1QQJ - chains A and B; structure by X-ray diffraction, 1.55 A resolution.

[Chain A (and B)]
Protein: Fumarylacetoacetate hydrolase
From: Mus musculus
Notes: EC 3.7.1.2; chain B of this document is another copy of the same molecule, construct and numbering; everything in this record applies to it too
UniProtKB: P35505 (FAAA_MOUSE); numbering as in UniProt (aligned over 1-419)
Amino-acid sequence (419 residues; each row starts with the number of its first residue):
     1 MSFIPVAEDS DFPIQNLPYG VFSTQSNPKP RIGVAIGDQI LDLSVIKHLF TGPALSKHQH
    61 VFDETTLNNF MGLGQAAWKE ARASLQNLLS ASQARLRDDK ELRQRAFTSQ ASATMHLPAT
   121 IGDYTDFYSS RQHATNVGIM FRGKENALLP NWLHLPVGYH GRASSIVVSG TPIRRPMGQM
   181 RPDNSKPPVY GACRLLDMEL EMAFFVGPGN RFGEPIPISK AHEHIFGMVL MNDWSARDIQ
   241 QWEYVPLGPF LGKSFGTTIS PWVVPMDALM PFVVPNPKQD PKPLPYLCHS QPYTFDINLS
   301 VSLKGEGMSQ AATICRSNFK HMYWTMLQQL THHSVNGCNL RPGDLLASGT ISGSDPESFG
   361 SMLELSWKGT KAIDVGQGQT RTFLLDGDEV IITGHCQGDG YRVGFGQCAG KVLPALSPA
Disordered / not traced: 417-419
UniProt features mapped onto this chain:
  - active site: His133 (Proton acceptor)
  - binding site (Ca(2+)): Asp126, Glu199, Glu201, Asp233
  - binding site (substrate): Tyr128, Arg142, Gln240, Tyr244, Thr350
  - binding site (Mg(2+)): Asp233, Lys253, Thr257
  - modified residue: Ser2 (N-acetylserine), Ser84 (Phosphoserine), Ser92 (Phosphoserine), Ser309 (Phosphoserine), Ser417 (Phosphoserine)
  - mutagenesis: Glu201 (E201G: Decrease in activity)
Metal / ion sites: Ca2+: Asp126, Glu199, Glu201, Asp233
What the authors report for this chain:
  - binding site for cacodylate ion: His133, Gln240
  - binding site for acetate ion: Arg142
  - catalytic residues: His133, Arg142, Glu199, Arg237, Gln240, Lys253, Glu364 (proposed by the authors, not directly observed)
  - specificity-determining residues: Tyr128, Arg142, Tyr244 (proposed by the authors, not directly observed)
  - mutagenesis - E201G: abolished catalytic activity
  - mutagenesis - E201G: unchanged stability
  - disease-associated variants - D233V (citing earlier work)
  - disease-associated variants - N16I, A134D, G158D, C193R, G207D, W234G, P249T, P261L, G337S, P342L, G369V (proposed by the authors, not directly observed)
  - disease-associated variants - D233V: decreased catalytic activity (proposed by the authors, not directly observed)

[Chain A / chain B interface]
Contacting residue pairs - 125 pairs, chain A then chain B:
  Gly122(A) with Gly122(B)
  Asp123(A) with Arg162(B), salt bridge; Ala163(B), hydrogen bond (side chain-backbone); Ser164(B), hydrogen bond (side chain-backbone)
  Thr125(A) with Arg162(B); Phe250(B)
  Tyr128(A) with Leu247(B), hydrophobic
  Leu149(A) with Val245(B), hydrophobic; Pro246(B)
  Pro150(A) with Trp242(B)
  Asn151(A) with Trp242(B), hydrogen bond (side chain-backbone); Glu243(B), hydrogen bond (side chain-backbone); Val245(B), hydrogen bond (side chain-backbone)
  His154(A) with Gln179(B), hydrogen bond (backbone-side chain); Pro188(B); Trp242(B)
  Leu155(A) with Gln179(B); Trp242(B)
  Val157(A) with Leu247(B), hydrophobic
  Gly158(A) with Phe250(B)
  Tyr159(A) with Leu247(B); Phe250(B), hydrophobic
  His160(A) with His160(B), hydrogen bond (backbone-side chain); Gly161(B); Arg162(B); Pro249(B); Phe250(B); Ser254(B)
  Gly161(A) with His160(B)
  Arg162(A) with Asp123(B), salt bridge; Thr125(B); His160(B); His333(B); Cys338(B), hydrogen bond; Asn339(B), hydrogen bond (side chain-backbone); Leu340(B); Asp344(B), salt bridge
  Ala163(A) with Asp123(B), hydrogen bond (backbone-side chain)
  Ser164(A) with Asp123(B), hydrogen bond (backbone-side chain); Asn339(B), hydrogen bond; Arg341(B)
  Ser165(A) with Phe212(B); Asn339(B), hydrogen bond (backbone-side chain)
  Val167(A) with Phe212(B), hydrophobic
  Pro172(A) with Phe212(B)
  Pro176(A) with Asn336(B)
  Met177(A) with Val335(B); Asn336(B)
  Gln179(A) with His154(B), hydrogen bond (side chain-backbone); Leu155(B); Leu284(B); Tyr286(B), hydrogen bond; Leu287(B)
  Pro188(A) with His154(B); Leu284(B)
  Val189(A) with Leu284(B)
  Tyr190(A) with Leu284(B); Tyr286(B), hydrophobic; Val335(B), hydrophobic
  Phe212(A) with Ser165(B); Val167(B), hydrophobic; Thr171(B); Pro172(B); Phe255(B)
  Gly213(A) with Leu416(B)
  Pro215(A) with Leu416(B)
  Trp242(A) with Pro150(B); Asn151(B), hydrogen bond (backbone-side chain); His154(B); Leu155(B)
  Glu243(A) with Asn151(B), hydrogen bond (backbone-side chain)
  Tyr244(A) with Pro246(B)
  Val245(A) with Asn151(B), hydrogen bond (backbone-side chain)
  Pro246(A) with Leu149(B), hydrophobic; Tyr244(B)
  Leu247(A) with Tyr128(B), hydrophobic; Val157(B), hydrophobic; Tyr159(B); Leu247(B); Gly248(B); Pro249(B)
  Gly248(A) with Leu247(B)
  Pro249(A) with His160(B); Leu247(B)
  Phe250(A) with Thr125(B); Gly158(B); Tyr159(B), hydrophobic; His160(B); His333(B)
  Leu251(A) with His332(B); His333(B); Val335(B), hydrophobic; Asn336(B), hydrogen bond (backbone-side chain)
  Ser254(A) with His160(B); Asn336(B), hydrogen bond; Cys338(B)
  Phe255(A) with Phe212(B); Asn336(B)
  Leu284(A) with Gln179(B); Pro188(B); Val189(B); Tyr190(B)
  Tyr286(A) with Gln179(B), hydrogen bond; Tyr190(B), hydrophobic
  His332(A) with Leu251(B)
  His333(A) with Arg162(B), hydrogen bond; Phe250(B); Leu251(B)
  Val335(A) with Met177(B); Tyr190(B), hydrophobic; Leu251(B), hydrophobic
  Asn336(A) with Pro176(B); Met177(B); Leu251(B), hydrogen bond (side chain-backbone); Ser254(B), hydrogen bond; Phe255(B)
  Cys338(A) with Arg162(B), hydrogen bond; Ser254(B)
  Asn339(A) with Arg162(B), hydrogen bond (backbone-side chain); Ser164(B), hydrogen bond; Ser165(B), hydrogen bond (side chain-backbone)
  Leu340(A) with Arg162(B)
  Arg341(A) with Ser164(B)
  Asp344(A) with Arg162(B), salt bridge
  Leu416(A) with Gly213(B)
Other interface residues (no listed pair), chain A (61 interface residues in all): Phe127, Thr171, Ile173, Arg174, Gly178, Arg181, Gly256, Leu287
Other interface residues (no listed pair), chain B (60 interface residues in all): Phe127, Ile173, Arg174, Gly178, Arg181, Gly256

[Summary]
Chain A and chain B form an interface of 61 and 60 residues respectively, with 28 hydrogen bonds and 4 salt
bridges. Polar pairs include Asp123(A)-Arg162(B), Arg162(A)-Asp344(B) and Asp123(A)-Ala163(B). From the paper:
catalytic residues His133(A), Arg142(A) and Glu199(A) among others; E201G of chain A abolishes catalytic
activity.
Chain A and chain B are both Fumarylacetoacetate hydrolase (Mus musculus); the structure, Crystal structure of
mouse fumarylacetoacetate hydrolase refined at 1.55 angstrom resolution, was determined by X-ray diffraction
(same publication as 1QCN).
